8V9O - chains B and C of the 6 polymer chains in the assembly; structure by X-ray diffraction, 3.81 A resolution.

# Chain B (and C)
Name: Tetrahedral Nanocage Cage, Non-Fusion Component
Source organism: synthetic construct
Notes: chain C of this document is another copy of the same molecule, construct and numbering; everything in this record applies to it too
Chain sequence (178 residues; row label = number of the first residue in the row):
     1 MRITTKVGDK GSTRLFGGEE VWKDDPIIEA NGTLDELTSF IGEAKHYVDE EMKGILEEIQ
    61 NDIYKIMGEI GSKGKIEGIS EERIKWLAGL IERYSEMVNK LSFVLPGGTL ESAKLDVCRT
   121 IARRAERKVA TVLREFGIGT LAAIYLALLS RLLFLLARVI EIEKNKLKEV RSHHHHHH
Disordered / not traced: 1-13, 173-178 (chain C: 1-13, 170-178)
Ion coordination: Ca2+: Glu36 (shared with 1 residue of chain A; Glu36(C) of chain C)

# How chain B and chain C interact
Contacting residue pairs - 54 pairs, chain B then chain C:
  Arg14(B) with Arg151(C)
  Leu15(B) with Ile91(C); Glu92(C); Ser95(C); Arg151(C), hydrogen bond (backbone-side chain)
  Phe16(B) with Ala88(C); Glu92(C); Leu148(C)
  Gly17(B) with Arg151(C)
  Gly18(B) with Arg151(C)
  Glu19(B) with Arg123(C), hydrogen bond (backbone-side chain)
  Glu20(B) with Arg123(C); Glu126(C)
  Val21(B) with Arg123(C); Glu126(C); Arg127(C)
  Trp22(B) with Glu126(C); Ala130(C), hydrophobic; Arg134(C), hydrogen bond (backbone-side chain); Ala143(C); Ala147(C), hydrophobic
  Lys23(B) with Arg127(C)
  Asp24(B) with Arg127(C), salt bridge; Thr131(C)
  Ile28(B) with Arg127(C)
  Glu29(B) with Arg127(C)
  Asp35(B) with Arg119(C), salt bridge; Thr120(C)
  Glu36(B) with Ile121(C); Arg124(C), salt bridge
  Thr38(B) with Pro106(C)
  Ser39(B) with Asp116(C); Val117(C); Arg119(C); Thr120(C)
  Phe40(B) with Val117(C), hydrophobic
  Gly42(B) with Pro106(C); Gly107(C); Ala113(C)
  Glu43(B) with Leu110(C); Ala113(C); Lys114(C), salt bridge
  Lys45(B) with Leu105(C); Pro106(C); Gly107(C)
  His46(B) with Gly107(C), hydrogen bond (side chain-backbone); Gly108(C); Thr109(C), hydrogen bond (side chain-backbone); Leu110(C), hydrogen bond (side chain-backbone)
  Tyr47(B) with Leu110(C)
  Glu57(B) with Leu105(C)
  Gln60(B) with Leu105(C); Pro106(C), hydrogen bond (side chain-backbone)
  Lys114(B) with Lys114(C)
Other interface residues (no listed pair), chain B (28 interface residues in all): Asn61, Tyr64
Other interface residues (no listed pair), chain C (33 interface residues in all): Phe40, Glu43, Tyr47, Phe103, Ser150

# Overview
28 residues of chain B and 33 residues of chain C are in contact, with 7 hydrogen bonds and 4 salt bridges.
Polar pairs include Asp24(B)-Arg127(C), Asp35(B)-Arg119(C) and Glu36(B)-Arg124(C).
Both chains are Tetrahedral Nanocage Cage, Non-Fusion Component (synthetic construct). Entry 8V9O (Imaging
scaffold engineered to bind the therapeutic protein target BARD1) was determined by X-ray diffraction.
